8VD0 - chains A and E of the 4 polymer chains in the assembly; structure by X-ray diffraction, 2.40 A resolution.

# Chain A
Name: MHC class II HLA-DQ-alpha chain
Organism: Homo sapiens
UniProt: Q30069 (Q30069_HUMAN); the construct lacks a stretch of the UniProt sequence, so the offset changes along the chain: -1 to 9 = UniProt 1-11; 10-182 = UniProt 13-185
Chain sequence (185 residues; numbered -1 to 182 plus 1 insertion-coded residue; the number before each row is that of its first residue; numbers below 1 keep their minus sign (Glu-1 is residue -1)):
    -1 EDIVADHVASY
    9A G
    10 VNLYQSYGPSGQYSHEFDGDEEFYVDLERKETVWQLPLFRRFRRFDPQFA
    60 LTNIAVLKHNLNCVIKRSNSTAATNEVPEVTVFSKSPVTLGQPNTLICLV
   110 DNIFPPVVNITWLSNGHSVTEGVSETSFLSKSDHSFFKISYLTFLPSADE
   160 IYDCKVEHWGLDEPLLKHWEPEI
Unresolved in the structure: -1, 182
Disulfides: Cys107-Cys163
Covalent attachments: N-acetylglucosamine (NAG) linked to Asn78, Asn118
Differences from the reference sequence: engineered mutation Cys72 (Ile75 in Q30069)

# Chain E
Name: T-CELL-RECEPTOR, TCR ET650-4 beta
Organism: Homo sapiens
Chain sequence (240 residues; row label = number of the first residue in the row; note: 24 numbers in that range are skipped by the numbering (no residue carries them; nothing is unmodelled there)):
     3 GVTQTPRYLIKTRGQQVTLSCSPISGH
    37 RSVSWYQQTPGQGLQFLFEYFS
    63 ETQRNKGNFP
    74 GRFSGRQF
    83 SNSRSEMNVSTLELGDSALYLCASSLRRGDTIYFGEGSWLTVVEDLNKVF
   133 PPEVAVFEPSEAEISHTQKATLVCLATGFFPDHVELSWWVNGKEVHSGVC
   183 TDPQPLKEQPALNDSRYALSSRLRVSATFWQNPRNHFRCQVQF
   237 YGLSENDEWTQDRAKPVTQIVSAEAWGRAD
Disulfides: Cys23-Cys104, Cys156-Cys221

# Interface between chain A and chain E
Pairs across the interface (10; chain A residue first):
  Gln57(A) - Arg66(E)  hydrogen bond
  Gln57(A) - Asn67(E)
  Gln57(A) - Arg110(E)
  Leu60(A) - Arg66(E)
  Thr61(A) - Phe57(E)
  Thr61(A) - Arg110(E)  hydrogen bond
  Ala64(A) - Phe57(E)  hydrophobic
  Ala64(A) - Ser58(E)
  Val65(A) - Phe57(E)  hydrophobic
  His68(A) - Arg37(E)  hydrogen bond
Interface residues without a listed pair, chain A (7 interface residues in all): Phe58

# In short
7 residues of chain A face 6 of chain E across their interface; the contacts include 3 hydrogen bonds. Polar
contacts include Gln57(A)-Arg66(E), Thr61(A)-Arg110(E) and His68(A)-Arg37(E). Covalently linked
N-acetylglucosamine: at Asn78(A) and Asn118(A).
Chain A is MHC class II HLA-DQ-alpha chain and chain E is T-CELL-RECEPTOR, TCR ET650-4 beta, both from Homo
sapiens; the structure, Human TCR ET650-4 in complex with DQ8-InsC8-15-IAPP2, was determined by X-ray
diffraction, deposited together with 8VCX, 8VCY, 8VD2, 8VDD and 8VDU.
